PDB entry 6RDF | electron microscopy, 3.20 A resolution | chains 3 and M of the 13 polymer chains in the assembly

[Chain 3]
Molecule: Mitochondrial F1F0 ATP synthase associated 32 kDa protein
Source organism: Polytomella sp. Pringsheim 198.80
UniProtKB: K0J903 (K0J903_9CHLO); numbering as in UniProt (aligned over 1-325)
Chain sequence (325 residues; each row starts with the number of its first residue):
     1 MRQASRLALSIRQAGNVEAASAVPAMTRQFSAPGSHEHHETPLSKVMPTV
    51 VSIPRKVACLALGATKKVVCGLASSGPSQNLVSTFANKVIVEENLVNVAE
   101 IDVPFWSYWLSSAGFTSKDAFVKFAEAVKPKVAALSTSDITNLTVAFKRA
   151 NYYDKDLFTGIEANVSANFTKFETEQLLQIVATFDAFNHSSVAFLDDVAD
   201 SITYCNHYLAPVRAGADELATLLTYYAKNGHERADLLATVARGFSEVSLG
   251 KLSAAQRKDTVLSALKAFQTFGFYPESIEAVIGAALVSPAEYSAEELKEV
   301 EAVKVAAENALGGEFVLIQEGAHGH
Not modelled in the structure: 1-76, 322-325

[Chain M]
Molecule: Mitochondrial ATP synthase subunit 6
Source organism: Polytomella sp. Pringsheim 198.80
UniProtKB: H8PGG3 (H8PGG3_9CHLO); residues 1-327 here = UniProt positions 1-327
Chain sequence (327 residues; row label = number of the first residue in the row):
     1 MSVLSSVSMGSRIGSSLLGRSSAYLAQCGFSTRSNLNGSIDTSSSVFQAL
    51 SSDNENKPAASPLNVKLPGMSCSSILLPKTSRIAVPFGNQTMAMSSVRDV
   101 KTGSLPTNFLTGVYRFWRSQNPAEKPHDPVNDRLLPAVVDASDKRASIGT
   151 WATTFFCTIISCNLLGLMPFNEAPTSGLGFATGLGVSVWATATILGLSKT
   201 GFKFPGHFIPGGTPWPMAFIFVPLETISYTFRAVSLGVRLWVNMLAGHTL
   251 LHILTGMALALPFSLGFFSMVPATFGVCCLLSALVGLEYLVAVLQSGVFS
   301 ILSTVYVGEFNHDKFIGPAAKIVKKIH
Not modelled in the structure: 1-94, 206-218, 325-327
Ion coordination: Zn2+: His248, His252
What the authors report for this chain:
  - catalytic residues: His248, Glu288 (proposed by the authors, not directly observed)

[Chain 3 / chain M interface]
Residue-residue contacts (48; chain 3 residue first):
  Tyr208(3) with Leu135(M), hydrophobic
  Leu209(3) with Leu135(M), hydrophobic; Val139(M), hydrophobic
  Val212(3) with Pro136(M), hydrophobic; Val139(M), hydrophobic
  Arg213(3) with Val139(M); Asp143(M), salt bridge
  Arg242(3) with Asp132(M), salt bridge; Pro136(M)
  Ser245(3) with Pro136(M)
  Glu246(3) with Arg133(M), salt bridge; Ile316(M); Gly317(M); Pro318(M); Ala319(M), hydrogen bond (side chain-backbone); Ala320(M)
  Val247(3) with Pro136(M); Asp140(M); Ile316(M), hydrophobic
  Glu276(3) with Asn131(M), hydrogen bond; Arg133(M)
  Ser277(3) with Arg133(M)
  Glu279(3) with Arg133(M), salt bridge; Ala320(M); Lys321(M); Ile322(M), hydrogen bond (side chain-backbone)
  Ala280(3) with Arg133(M)
  Gly283(3) with Ala320(M)
  Ala307(3) with Ile322(M)
  Leu311(3) with Ile322(M), hydrophobic
  Gly312(3) with Lys324(M)
  Gly313(3) with Ile322(M); Val323(M); Lys324(M)
  Glu314(3) with Lys321(M); Ile322(M); Val323(M), hydrogen bond (backbone-backbone)
  Phe315(3) with Ala320(M), hydrophobic; Lys321(M); Ile322(M), hydrophobic
  Val316(3) with Ala320(M); Lys321(M), hydrogen bond (backbone-backbone)
  Leu317(3) with Ala319(M)
  Ile318(3) with Pro318(M); Ala319(M), hydrogen bond (backbone-backbone); Ala320(M); Lys321(M)
  Glu320(3) with Lys314(M), salt bridge
Other interface residues (no listed pair), chain 3 (26 interface residues in all): Phe244, Lys251, Glu308
Other interface residues (no listed pair), chain M (19 interface residues in all): Ala137

[In short]
Chain 3 and chain M form an interface of 26 and 19 residues respectively; the contacts include 6 hydrogen
bonds and 5 salt bridges. Among the polar pairs are Arg213(3)-Asp143(M), Arg242(3)-Asp132(M) and
Glu246(3)-Arg133(M). His248(M) and His252(M) coordinate Zn2+. From the paper: catalytic residues His248(M) and
Glu288(M).
Chain 3 is Mitochondrial F1F0 ATP synthase associated 32 kDa protein and chain M is Mitochondrial ATP synthase
subunit 6, both from Polytomella sp. Pringsheim 198.80; the structure, CryoEM structure of Polytomella F-ATP
synthase, Primary rotary state 3, monomer-masked refinement, was determined by electron microscopy (same
publication as 6RD4, 6RD5, 6RD6, 6RD7, 6RD8, 6RD9 and 46 further entries).
